PDB entry 2WJF | X-ray diffraction, 2.22 A resolution | chain A

[Chain A]
Name: Tyrosine-protein phosphatase cpsb
From: Streptococcus pneumoniae
Notes: EC 3.1.3.48
UniProtKB: Q9AHD4 (CPSB1_STRPN); numbering as in UniProt (aligned over 1-243)
Sequence (247 residues; each row starts with the number of its first residue; numbers below 1 keep their minus sign (Gly-3 is residue -3)):
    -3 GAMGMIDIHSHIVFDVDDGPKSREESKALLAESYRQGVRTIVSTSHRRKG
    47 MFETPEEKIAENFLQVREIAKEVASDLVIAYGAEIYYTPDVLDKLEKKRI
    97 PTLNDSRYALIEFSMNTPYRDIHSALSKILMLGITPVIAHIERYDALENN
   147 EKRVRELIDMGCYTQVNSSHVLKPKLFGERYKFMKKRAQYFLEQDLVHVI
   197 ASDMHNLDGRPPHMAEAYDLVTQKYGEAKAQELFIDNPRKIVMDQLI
Not modelled in the structure: -3 to -1
Metal / ion sites: Mn2+ site 1: His5, His7, Glu80, Asp199 (together with phosphate ion); Mn2+ site 2: Asp14, His42, His201 (together with phosphate ion); Mn2+ site 3: Glu80, Glu108, His136 (together with phosphate ion)
From the paper describing this entry:
  - binding site for phosphate ion: Arg139, Arg206
  - conformationally variable residues (order/disorder transition): Arg139, Arg206
  - mutagenesis - R139A, R206A: decreased catalytic activity
  - catalytic residues: Arg139
  - catalytic residues: Arg206 (proposed by the authors, not directly observed)
  - Mn2+ coordination: His5, His7, Asp14, His42, Glu80, Glu108, His136, Asp199, His201

[In short]
The Mn2+ site 1 is built by His5, His7, Glu80 and Asp199. The Mn2+ site 2 is built by Asp14, His42 and His201.
From the paper: catalytic residues Arg139 and Arg206; R139A and R206A reduce catalytic activity.
Chain A is Tyrosine-protein phosphatase cpsb (Streptococcus pneumoniae); the structure, Crystal structure of
the tyrosine phosphatase Cps4B from Steptococcus pneumoniae TIGR4 in complex with phosphate, was determined by
X-ray diffraction (same publication as 2WJA, 2WJD and 2WJE).
